Entry 1R08 (X-ray diffraction, 3.00 A resolution); this record covers chains 2 and 4 of the 4 polymer chains in the assembly.

# Chain 2
Molecule: Human rhinovirus 14 coat protein (subunit VP2)
From: Human rhinovirus 14
Reference sequence: P03303 (POLG_HRV14); residues 1-262 here correspond to UniProt positions 69-330 (UniProt number = residue number + 68)
Chain sequence (262 residues; numbered 1 to 262; the number before each row is that of its first residue):
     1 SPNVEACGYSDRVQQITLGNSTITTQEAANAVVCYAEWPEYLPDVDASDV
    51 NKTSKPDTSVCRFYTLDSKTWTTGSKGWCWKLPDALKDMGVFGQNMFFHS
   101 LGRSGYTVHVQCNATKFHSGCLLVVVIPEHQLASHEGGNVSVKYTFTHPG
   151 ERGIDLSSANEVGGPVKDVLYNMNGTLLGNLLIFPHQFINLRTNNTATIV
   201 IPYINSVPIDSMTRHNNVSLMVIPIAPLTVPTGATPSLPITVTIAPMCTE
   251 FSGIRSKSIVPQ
Not modelled in the structure: 1-7
Construct notes: conflict Leu170 (Ile239 in P03303)

# Chain 4
Molecule: Human rhinovirus 14 coat protein (subunit VP4)
From: Human rhinovirus 14
Reference sequence: P03303 (POLG_HRV14); residues 1-68 here = UniProt positions 1-68
Chain sequence (68 residues; row label = number of the first residue in the row):
     1 GAQVSTQKSGSHENQNILTNGSNQTFTVINYYKDAASTSSAGQSLSMDPS
    51 KFTEPVKDLMLKGAPALN
Not modelled in the structure: 1-28

# Interface between chain 2 and chain 4
Residue-residue contacts (22):
  Ser10(2) with Asn68(4), hydrogen bond (side chain-backbone)
  Asp11(2) with Asp58(4); Ala66(4); Asn68(4), hydrogen bond (backbone-side chain)
  Arg12(2) with Leu67(4); Asn68(4), hydrogen bond (side chain-backbone)
  Gln14(2) with Asp58(4)
  Ala29(2) with Leu67(4), hydrophobic
  Asn30(2) with Val56(4); Lys57(4); Asp58(4); Met60(4)
  Ala31(2) with Pro55(4); Val56(4); Lys57(4), hydrogen bond (backbone-backbone)
  Val32(2) with Pro55(4)
  Val33(2) with Pro55(4), hydrogen bond (backbone-backbone); Lys57(4)
  Tyr35(2) with Lys51(4); Phe52(4), hydrophobic
  Trp38(2) with Lys57(4)
  Thr193(2) with Leu67(4)
Interface residues without a listed pair, chain 2 (15 interface residues in all): Tyr9, Ala28, Ala36

# Overview
Chain 2 and chain 4 form an interface of 15 and 10 residues respectively; the contacts include 5 hydrogen
bonds. Polar contacts include Ser10(2)-Asn68(4), Asp11(2)-Asn68(4) and Arg12(2)-Asn68(4).
Here chain 2 is Human rhinovirus 14 coat protein (subunit VP2) and chain 4 is Human rhinovirus 14 coat protein
(subunit VP4), both from Human rhinovirus 14. Entry 1R08 (Structural analysis of antiviral agents that
interact with the capsid of human rhinoviruses) was determined by X-ray diffraction (same publication as 2R04,
2R06, 2R07, 2RM2, 2RR1, 2RS1, 2RS3 and 2RS5).
